Entry 1EI9 (X-ray diffraction, 2.25 A resolution); this record covers chain A.

# Chain A
Molecule: Palmitoyl protein thioesterase 1
Source organism: Bos taurus
Notes: EC 3.1.2.22
UniProtKB: P45478 (PPT_BOVIN); residues 28-306 here = UniProt positions 28-306
Amino-acid sequence (279 residues; each row starts with the number of its first residue):
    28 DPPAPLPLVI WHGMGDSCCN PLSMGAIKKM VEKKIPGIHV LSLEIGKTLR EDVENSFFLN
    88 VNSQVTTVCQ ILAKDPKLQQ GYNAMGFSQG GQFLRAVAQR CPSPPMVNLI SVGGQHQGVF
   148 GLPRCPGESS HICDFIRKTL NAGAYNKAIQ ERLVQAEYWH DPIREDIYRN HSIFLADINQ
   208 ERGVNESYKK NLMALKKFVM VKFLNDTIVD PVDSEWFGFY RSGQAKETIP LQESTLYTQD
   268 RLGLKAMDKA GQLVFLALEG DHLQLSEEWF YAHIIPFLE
Swiss-Prot annotation at these positions:
  - active site: Ser-115, Asp-233, His-289
  - glycosylation (N-linked (GlcNAc...) asparagine): Asn-197, Asn-212, Asn-232
  - natural variant: Ile-72 (I72F: In clone BOVPTT-25)
Disulfide bonds: Cys-45/Cys-46, Cys-96/Cys-128, Cys-152/Cys-160
Covalently attached groups: N-acetylglucosamine (NAG) linked to Asn-197, Asn-212, Asn-232
From the paper describing this entry:
  - catalytic residues: Met-41, Ser-115, Gln-116, Asp-233, His-289
  - binding site for N-acetylglucosamine: Asn-197, Asn-212, Asn-232
  - post-translational modification sites: Asn-197, Asn-212, Asn-232
  - mutagenesis - N197Q/N212Q: decreased expression
  - mutagenesis - N197Q/N212Q: decreased catalytic activity
  - mutagenesis - N197Q/N212Q/N232Q: abolished catalytic activity
  - disease-associated variants - R122W: decreased localization (citing earlier work)
  - contacts within the chain: His-39/Asp-43 (hydrogen bond), Cys-45/Asp-79 (hydrogen bond), Ile-72/Asp-79 (hydrogen bond), Arg-122/Ile-205 (hydrogen bond), Arg-122/Asn-206 (hydrogen bond), Arg-122/Gln-126 (hydrogen bond), Asp-237/Tyr-247 (hydrogen bond)
  - disease-associated variants - Y109D, G118D, Q177E, V181M, E184K, F225S, Y247H, G250V (proposed by the authors, not directly observed)
  - disease-associated variants - T75P, D79G: decreased catalytic activity
  - disease-associated variants - Q177E: decreased catalytic activity (proposed by the authors, not directly observed)

# Summary
Covalently linked N-acetylglucosamine: at Asn-197, Asn-212 and Asn-232. Curated annotation (UniProt) lists 3
active-site residues. From the paper: catalytic residues Met-41, Ser-115 and Gln-116 among others;
N197Q/N212Q, T75P and D79G, among others, reduce catalytic activity; 6 substitutions were tested in all.
Chain A is Palmitoyl protein thioesterase 1 (Bos taurus); the structure, Crystal structure of palmitoyl
protein thioesterase 1, was determined by X-ray diffraction (same publication as 1EH5).
